Entry 8KEA (electron microscopy, 3.44 A resolution); this record covers chains C and D of the 45 polymer chains in the assembly.

[Chain C]
Molecule: hub
From: unclassified Caudoviricetes
Sequence (899 residues; numbered 1 to 899; the number before each row is that of its first residue):
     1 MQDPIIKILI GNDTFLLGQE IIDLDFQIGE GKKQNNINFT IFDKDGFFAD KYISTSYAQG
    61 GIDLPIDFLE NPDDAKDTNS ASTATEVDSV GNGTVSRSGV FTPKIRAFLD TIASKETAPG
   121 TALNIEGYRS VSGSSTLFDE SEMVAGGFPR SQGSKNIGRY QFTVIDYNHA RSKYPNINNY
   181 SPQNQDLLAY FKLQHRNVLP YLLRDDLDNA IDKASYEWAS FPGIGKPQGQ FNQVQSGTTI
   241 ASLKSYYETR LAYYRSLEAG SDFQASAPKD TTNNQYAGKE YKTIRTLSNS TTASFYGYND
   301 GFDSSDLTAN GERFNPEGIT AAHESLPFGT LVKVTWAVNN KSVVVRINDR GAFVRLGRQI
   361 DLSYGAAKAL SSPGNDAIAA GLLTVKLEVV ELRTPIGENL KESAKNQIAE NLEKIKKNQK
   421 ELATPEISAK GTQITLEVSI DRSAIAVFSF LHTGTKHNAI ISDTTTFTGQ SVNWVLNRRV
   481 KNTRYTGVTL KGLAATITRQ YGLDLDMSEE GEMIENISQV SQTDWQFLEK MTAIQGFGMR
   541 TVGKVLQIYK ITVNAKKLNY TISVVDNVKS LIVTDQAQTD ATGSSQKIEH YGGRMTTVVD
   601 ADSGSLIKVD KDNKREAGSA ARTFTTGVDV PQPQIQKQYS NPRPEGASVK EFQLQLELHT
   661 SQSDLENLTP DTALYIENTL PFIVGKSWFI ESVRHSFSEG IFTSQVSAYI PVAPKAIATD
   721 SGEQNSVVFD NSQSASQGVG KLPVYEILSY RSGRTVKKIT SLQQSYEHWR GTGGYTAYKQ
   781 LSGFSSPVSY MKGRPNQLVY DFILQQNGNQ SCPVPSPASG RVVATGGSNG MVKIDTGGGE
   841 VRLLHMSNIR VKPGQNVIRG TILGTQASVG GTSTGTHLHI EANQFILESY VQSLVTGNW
Disordered / not traced: 715-735

[Chain D]
Molecule: central spike
From: unclassified Caudoviricetes
Sequence (270 residues; each row starts with the number of its first residue):
     1 MIVDEFSSVY ECLLYCYKMV KRSEQLNGRR VFPILSVVTN NNDPEGRRRV KIADPLFGNL
    61 IESNWIRPIR VSQNQDNPLP QINQMVIVWF VDGDSEKGYY LPIINDANPS REKDDPVNDS
   121 AVRIEGNNTI RIDKNDSETV GGNQTVAIAG EQNINVDGNL IENIGGDIDQ NVTGKIEVRS
   181 ESTILIDADG TIIIKNDSGA FISLGGNGEV LIQDSQGRKI RLGGAFNSTW DLNGLPMAFI
   241 NATSVTIAGK QIATVGAVDT RGDTIVNKGW
Disordered / not traced: 246-270

[How chain C and chain D interact]
Residue-residue contacts - 72 pairs, chain C then chain D:
  Asp262(C) - Arg111(D)  salt bridge
  Asp262(C) - Arg123(D)  salt bridge
  Phe263(C) - Glu112(D)
  Gln264(C) - Asp106(D)  hydrogen bond
  Gln264(C) - Pro109(D)
  Ala265(C) - Ser110(D)  hydrogen bond (backbone-backbone)
  Ala265(C) - Arg111(D)
  Ser266(C) - Asp106(D)  hydrogen bond
  Ser266(C) - Ser110(D)
  Pro268(C) - Asp106(D)
  Lys282(C) - Asp114(D)  salt bridge
  Arg393(C) - Asp114(D)  hydrogen bond (side chain-backbone)
  Arg393(C) - Pro116(D)
  Asn399(C) - Pro109(D)
  Lys401(C) - Gln81(D)
  Lys401(C) - Gln84(D)
  Lys401(C) - Asp106(D)
  Lys401(C) - Ala107(D)
  Lys401(C) - Pro109(D)
  Lys401(C) - Glu125(D)  salt bridge
  Ala404(C) - Asp106(D)
  Ala404(C) - Ala107(D)  hydrophobic
  Lys405(C) - Gln81(D)
  Lys405(C) - Ile82(D)
  Lys405(C) - Asn83(D)  hydrogen bond (backbone-side chain)
  Lys405(C) - Gln84(D)
  Lys405(C) - Ala107(D)
  Ile408(C) - Val37(D)  hydrophobic
  Ile408(C) - Asn83(D)
  Ile408(C) - Ala107(D)  hydrophobic
  Ala409(C) - Asn83(D)
  Leu412(C) - Val37(D)  hydrophobic
  Leu412(C) - Thr39(D)
  Leu412(C) - Asn59(D)  hydrogen bond (backbone-side chain)
  Lys416(C) - Asn59(D)
  Asn482(C) - Leu56(D)
  Asn482(C) - Phe57(D)
  Thr483(C) - Phe57(D)
  Thr483(C) - Ile61(D)
  Arg484(C) - Ile61(D)
  Arg484(C) - Glu62(D)  hydrogen bond (side chain-backbone)
  Arg484(C) - Ser63(D)  hydrogen bond (side chain-backbone)
  Arg484(C) - Asn64(D)
  Arg484(C) - Glu96(D)  salt bridge
  Asn516(C) - Asn64(D)  hydrogen bond
  Asn516(C) - Glu96(D)  hydrogen bond
  Ile517(C) - Glu96(D)
  Ser518(C) - Ser95(D)
  Ser518(C) - Glu96(D)  hydrogen bond
  Val520(C) - Gly28(D)
  Val520(C) - Arg29(D)
  Val520(C) - Leu56(D)  hydrophobic
  Gln522(C) - Asn27(D)
  Thr582(C) - Tyr17(D)
  Gly583(C) - Tyr17(D)  hydrogen bond (backbone-side chain)
  Gly583(C) - Lys21(D)  hydrogen bond (backbone-side chain)
  Ser584(C) - Glu24(D)  hydrogen bond
  Ser585(C) - Lys21(D)
  Ser585(C) - Glu24(D)  hydrogen bond
  Ser585(C) - Gln25(D)
  Gln586(C) - Glu24(D)  hydrogen bond (backbone-side chain)
  Ala601(C) - Arg67(D)
  Ala601(C) - Tyr99(D)
  Asp602(C) - Arg47(D)  salt bridge
  Asp602(C) - Arg67(D)  salt bridge
  Asp629(C) - Arg22(D)  salt bridge
  Val630(C) - Gln25(D)
  Val630(C) - Arg29(D)
  Val630(C) - Asp92(D)
  Pro631(C) - Arg29(D)  hydrogen bond (backbone-side chain)
  Pro631(C) - Asp92(D)
  Pro633(C) - Arg29(D)
Also at the interface, not in a pair above, chain C (43 interface residues in all): Ala267, Ile396, Ile415, Gln519, Lys530, Ala581, Val628, Gln632
Also at the interface, not in a pair above, chain D (43 interface residues in all): Ala53, Gly58, Leu60, Asn108, Lys113, Asp115

[Overview]
The chain C/chain D interface involves 43 residues from each chain; the contacts include 17 hydrogen bonds and
8 salt bridges. Polar pairs include Asp262(C)-Arg111(D), Asp262(C)-Arg123(D) and Lys282(C)-Asp114(D).
Chain C is hub and chain D is central spike, both from unclassified Caudoviricetes; the structure, Cyanophage
A-1(L) baseplate-initiators, was determined by electron microscopy together with 8KEC, 8KEE, 8KEF and 8KEG
from the same study.
